Entry 6NUW (electron microscopy, 4.25 A resolution (low resolution: residue-level contacts below are approximate; hydrogen-bond / salt-bridge calls are withheld)); this record covers chains D and F of the 13 polymer chains in the assembly.

# Chain D
Name: Inner kinetochore subunit CTF19
Source organism: Saccharomyces cerevisiae (strain ATCC 204508 / S288c)
Reference sequence: Q02732 (CENPP_YEAST); numbering as in UniProt (aligned over 1-369)
Sequence (369 residues; each row starts with the number of its first residue):
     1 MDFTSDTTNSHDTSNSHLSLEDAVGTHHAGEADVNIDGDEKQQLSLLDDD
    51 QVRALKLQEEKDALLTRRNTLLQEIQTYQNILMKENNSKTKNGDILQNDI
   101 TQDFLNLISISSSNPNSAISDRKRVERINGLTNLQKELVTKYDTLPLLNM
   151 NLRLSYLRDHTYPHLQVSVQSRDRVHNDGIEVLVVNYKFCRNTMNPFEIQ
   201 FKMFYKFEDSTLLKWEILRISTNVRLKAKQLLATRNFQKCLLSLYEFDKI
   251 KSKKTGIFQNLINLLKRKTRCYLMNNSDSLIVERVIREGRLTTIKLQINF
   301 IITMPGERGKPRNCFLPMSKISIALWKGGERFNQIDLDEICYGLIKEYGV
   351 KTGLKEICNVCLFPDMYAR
Unresolved in the structure: 1-124, 174-176, 202-209, 273-278, 285-296, 318-332, 365-369

# Chain F
Name: Inner kinetochore subunit OKP1
Source organism: Saccharomyces cerevisiae (strain ATCC 204508 / S288c)
Reference sequence: P53298 (CENPQ_YEAST); numbering as in UniProt (aligned over 1-406)
Sequence (406 residues; each row starts with the number of its first residue):
     1 MAADRDNFLQNIENDSINNGQAMDLSPNRSSSESDSSILMNVNDIKTLRL
    51 DVAPEAKSTQSKKSLFYENSDDAEEGEIEERTNKEEGQYHHKGSKQLRFE
   101 VGKESTGKLQSHLSDGSATSGEGNVRPWEFRKVIQAEYRERLPRNYELKH
   151 WKKPSKIMIGSILRLLETNTVSALDSVFEKYEKEMNQMTHGDNNEVKRIY
   201 SKKERLLEIILTKIKKKLRQAKFPSRISERDLDIEYIYSKRQFIQNRYSQ
   251 ELQNNERLEAILSREQNLLEETRKLCMNLKTNNKKRLTEKLIQKDLHPVL
   301 NKAMEYTYGLESTNGFMHPDGPVTFRNDSHELNLMLNDPIKSTADVRLDK
   351 EEVLSLLPSLKEYTKKSKELKETMGQMISDSHEEEIKEVFVPHHESHQDK
   401 TEEDIH
Unresolved in the structure: 1-161, 225-232, 296-322, 387-406
Swiss-Prot annotation at these positions:
  - region: M317 to I340 (CTF19-MCM21 binding motif)
  - modified residue: S70 (Phosphoserine)

# Chain D / chain F interface
Contacting residue pairs (18):
  I250(D) - L332(F)
  K253(D) - E331(F)
  P311(D) - N333(F)
  R312(D) - N333(F)
  R312(D) - M335(F)
  N313(D) - N333(F)
  N313(D) - L334(F)
  N313(D) - M335(F)
  C314(D) - M335(F)
  Y342(D) - L336(F)
  Y342(D) - N337(F)
  I345(D) - F325(F)
  K346(D) - F325(F)
  E347(D) - V323(F)
  E347(D) - F325(F)
  Y348(D) - F325(F)
  G349(D) - F325(F)
  V350(D) - F325(F)
Also at the interface, not in a pair above, chain D (14 interface residues in all): L344
Also at the interface, not in a pair above, chain F (11 interface residues in all): D328, D338

# Overview
The interface between chain D and chain F involves 14 residues on one side and 11 on the other.
Here chain D is Inner kinetochore subunit CTF19 and chain F is Inner kinetochore subunit OKP1, both from
Saccharomyces cerevisiae (strain ATCC 204508 / S288c). Entry 6NUW (Yeast Ctf19 complex) was determined by
electron microscopy.
